Entry 7C9X (electron microscopy, 3.40 A resolution); this record covers chains A and C of the 4 polymer chains in the assembly.

Chain A:
Molecule: VP1
From: Echovirus E3
UniProt: A0A060BKX4 (A0A060BKX4_9ENTO); residue numbers follow UniProt; this construct covers 1-283
Sequence (283 residues; row label = number of the first residue in the row):
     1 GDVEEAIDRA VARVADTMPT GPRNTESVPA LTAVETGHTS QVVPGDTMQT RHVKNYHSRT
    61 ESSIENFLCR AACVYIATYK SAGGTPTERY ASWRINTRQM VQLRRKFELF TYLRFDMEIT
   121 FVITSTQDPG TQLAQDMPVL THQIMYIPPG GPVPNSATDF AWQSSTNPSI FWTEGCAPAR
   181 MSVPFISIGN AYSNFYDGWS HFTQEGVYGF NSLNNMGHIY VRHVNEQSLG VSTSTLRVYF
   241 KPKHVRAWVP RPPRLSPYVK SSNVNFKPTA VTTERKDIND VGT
Not modelled in the structure: 1-9
Small-molecule neighbours: sphingosine (SPH): Ile95, Thr97, Phe107, Phe115, Met117, Ile119, Phe121, Ile144, Met145, Tyr146, Pro168, Ser169, Ile170, Met181, Val183, Ile186, Tyr192, Asn194, Asn214, Met216, Ile219, Phe240

Chain C:
Molecule: VP3
From: Echovirus E3
UniProt: A0A125RY26 (A0A125RY26_9ENTO); residues 1-238 here correspond to UniProt positions 331-568 (UniProt number = residue number + 330)
Sequence (238 residues; numbered 1 to 238; the number before each row is that of its first residue):
     1 GLPTMLTPGS NQFLTSDDFQ SPSAMPQFDV TPEMKIPGEV HNLMEIAEVD SVVPVNNTKE
    61 NINSMEAYRI PVTGGDQLHT QVFGFQMQPG LNSVFKRTLL GEILNYYAHW SGSVKLTFVF
   121 CGSAMATGKF LLAYSPPGAS PPQNRKQAML GTHVIWDVGL QSSCVLCIPW ISQTHYRLVQ
   181 QDEYTSAGYV TCWYQTGLIV PPGAPPSCTI LCFASACNDF SVRMLRDTPF IEQTQLLQ

Chain A / chain C interface:
Residue-residue contacts (176):
  Val14(A) with Asn218(C); Asp219(C); Phe220(C); Ser221(C)
  Ala15(A) with Asn218(C), hydrogen bond (backbone-backbone); Asp219(C)
  Ala30(A) with Ser163(C); Cys164(C); Val165(C), hydrogen bond (backbone-backbone)
  Leu31(A) with Ser163(C)
  Thr32(A) with Gln161(C); Ser162(C); Ser163(C), hydrogen bond (backbone-backbone); Val165(C)
  Ala33(A) with Ser163(C)
  Val34(A) with Thr117(C); Val119(C), hydrophobic; Ser163(C), hydrogen bond (backbone-side chain); Phe213(C), hydrophobic
  Glu35(A) with Val119(C)
  Thr39(A) with Glu48(C); Val49(C); Asp50(C), hydrogen bond (side chain-backbone); Ser215(C)
  Ser40(A) with Lys115(C), hydrogen bond (backbone-side chain); Thr117(C); Val165(C)
  Val42(A) with Lys115(C); Cys217(C)
  Val43(A) with Asn218(C)
  Pro44(A) with Ser113(C); Cys167(C), hydrophobic
  Thr47(A) with Val165(C)
  Met48(A) with Cys167(C); Pro169(C), hydrophobic
  Asn55(A) with Asp219(C)
  His57(A) with Ser111(C); His175(C), hydrogen bond; Tyr176(C); Ser221(C)
  Ser58(A) with Ser221(C)
  Arg59(A) with Asn42(C), hydrogen bond (backbone-side chain); Met44(C); Glu48(C), salt bridge; Cys217(C); Asn218(C), hydrogen bond (side chain-backbone); Asp219(C); Phe220(C), hydrogen bond (side chain-backbone)
  Glu61(A) with Tyr107(C), hydrogen bond (backbone-side chain); Met224(C); Leu225(C)
  Ser62(A) with Asn42(C), hydrogen bond; Leu43(C), hydrogen bond (backbone-backbone); Met44(C); Tyr107(C); Val222(C)
  Ser63(A) with Asn42(C)
  Ile64(A) with Val40(C); His41(C), hydrogen bond (backbone-backbone); Leu43(C), hydrophobic
  Asn66(A) with Leu225(C)
  Phe67(A) with Leu43(C), hydrophobic; Tyr106(C), hydrophobic; Tyr107(C); Leu225(C), hydrophobic
  Arg70(A) with Thr15(C); Ser16(C); Leu225(C)
  Ala71(A) with Thr15(C), hydrogen bond (backbone-backbone)
  Ile76(A) with Leu236(C)
  Arg98(A) with Leu237(C)
  Gln99(A) with Gln233(C); Leu236(C); Leu237(C)
  Met100(A) with Gln233(C); Leu236(C), hydrophobic
  Val101(A) with Ile231(C), hydrophobic; Gln233(C)
  Gln102(A) with Asp227(C); Ile231(C)
  Arg104(A) with Leu237(C)
  Arg105(A) with Glu102(C), salt bridge; Tyr106(C), hydrogen bond; Thr228(C); Ile231(C)
  Lys106(A) with Tyr106(C)
  Phe110(A) with Leu43(C), hydrophobic
  Arg114(A) with Val30(C); Thr31(C), hydrogen bond (side chain-backbone); Glu33(C)
  Glu118(A) with Phe19(C); Ser21(C), hydrogen bond
  Thr120(A) with Phe13(C)
  Tyr146(A) with Met25(C), hydrophobic
  Ala177(A) with Asn11(C), hydrogen bond (backbone-side chain)
  Arg180(A) with Phe13(C); Asp17(C), salt bridge; Ser21(C)
  Met181(A) with Ser21(C); Pro22(C); Ala24(C), hydrophobic
  Ser182(A) with Ser21(C), hydrogen bond; Pro22(C), hydrogen bond (backbone-backbone); Ser23(C), hydrogen bond (backbone-side chain); Ala24(C), hydrogen bond (backbone-backbone)
  Pro184(A) with Met25(C); Phe28(C), hydrophobic
  Phe185(A) with Phe28(C); Val30(C), hydrophobic; Thr31(C)
  Ile186(A) with Met25(C), hydrophobic; Phe28(C), hydrophobic
  Ile188(A) with Thr31(C)
  Gly189(A) with Thr31(C), hydrogen bond (backbone-side chain)
  Asn190(A) with Pro32(C), hydrogen bond (side chain-backbone); Met34(C)
  Lys241(A) with Asp17(C), salt bridge
  Arg246(A) with Glu33(C), salt bridge; Glu39(C), salt bridge
  Ala247(A) with Glu39(C); Val40(C), hydrogen bond (backbone-backbone)
  Trp248(A) with Ile36(C), hydrogen bond (side chain-backbone); Gly38(C); Glu39(C)
  Val249(A) with Pro37(C); Gly38(C), hydrogen bond (backbone-backbone)
  Pro250(A) with Val40(C)
  Pro253(A) with Glu102(C)
  Arg254(A) with Arg97(C); Glu102(C)
  Leu255(A) with Arg97(C)
  Pro257(A) with Ile231(C), hydrophobic
  Tyr258(A) with Leu237(C), hydrophobic
  Val259(A) with Leu237(C)
  Lys260(A) with Gln238(C)
  Ser261(A) with Leu237(C); Gln238(C)
  Ala270(A) with Ile62(C); Asn63(C)
  Val271(A) with Ile62(C), hydrogen bond (backbone-backbone); Tyr68(C); Arg97(C)
  Thr272(A) with Pro54(C); Asn57(C); Ile62(C); Ser93(C); Arg97(C)
  Thr273(A) with Asn57(C); Ser93(C); Lys96(C)
  Glu274(A) with Asn57(C); Lys59(C)
  Arg275(A) with Val55(C), hydrogen bond (side chain-backbone); Asn57(C), hydrogen bond (backbone-side chain); Thr58(C); Gly84(C), hydrogen bond (side chain-backbone); Phe85(C); Ser93(C); Val94(C)
  Asp277(A) with Thr58(C)
  Ile278(A) with Val55(C); Thr58(C); Val82(C); Phe83(C), hydrophobic; Gly84(C), hydrogen bond (backbone-backbone)
  Asn279(A) with Gln81(C); Phe83(C); Gly84(C)
  Asp280(A) with Gly84(C), hydrogen bond (backbone-backbone)
  Val281(A) with Gly84(C); Phe85(C); Gln86(C), hydrogen bond (backbone-side chain); Pro141(C), hydrophobic; Tyr189(C)
  Gly282(A) with Gln86(C), hydrogen bond (backbone-side chain)
  Thr283(A) with Gln86(C)
Interface residues without a listed pair, chain A (94 interface residues in all): Thr17, Gln41, Tyr75, Leu109, Tyr112, Val122, Pro168, Cys176, Pro178, Val183, Ser187, Ala191, Tyr239, Lys243, Ser256, Lys276
Interface residues without a listed pair, chain C (97 interface residues in all): Ile46, Asn56, Ala67, Ile70, Pro71, Leu99, Thr152, Val154, Trp156, Asp157, Thr191, Arg223, Phe230, Glu232

In short:
Chain A and chain C form an interface of 94 and 97 residues respectively; the contacts include 36 hydrogen
bonds and 6 salt bridges. Among the polar pairs are Arg59(A)-Glu48(C), Arg105(A)-Glu102(C) and
Arg180(A)-Asp17(C). Sphingosine is bound between chain A and chain C.
Here chain A is VP1 and chain C is VP3, both from Echovirus E3. Entry 7C9X (Echovirus 3 F-particle) was
determined by electron microscopy, deposited together with 7C9S, 7C9T, 7C9U, 7C9V, 7C9W, 7C9Y and 7C9Z.
